Entry 7UX3 (electron microscopy, 9.60 A resolution (very low resolution: no residue pairs are listed; an interface is given only as per-side residue counts)); this record covers chains N and M of the 9 polymer chains in the assembly.

# Chain N
Name: Protein Nef
From: Human immunodeficiency virus 1
UniProt: Q90VU7 (Q90VU7_9HIV1); residues 2-206 here = UniProt positions 2-206
Sequence (213 residues; each row starts with the number of its first residue):
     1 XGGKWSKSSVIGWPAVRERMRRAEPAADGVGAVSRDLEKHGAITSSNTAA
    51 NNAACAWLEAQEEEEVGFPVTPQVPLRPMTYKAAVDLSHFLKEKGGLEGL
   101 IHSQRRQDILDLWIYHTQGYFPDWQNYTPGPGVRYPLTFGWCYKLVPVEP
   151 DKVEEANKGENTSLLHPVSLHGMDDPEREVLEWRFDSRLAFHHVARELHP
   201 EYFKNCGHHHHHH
Unresolved in the structure: 1-5, 27-63, 150-174, 205-213
Construct notes: myristoylation (1); expression tag (207-213)
Modified positions: MYR (myristic acid) at position 1
From the paper describing this entry:
  - conformationally variable residues (order/disorder transition): Glu24 to Glu64

# Chain M
Name: AP-1 complex subunit mu-1
From: Mus musculus
UniProt: P35585 (AP1M1_MOUSE); numbering as in UniProt (aligned over 2-423)
Sequence (422 residues; each row starts with the number of its first residue):
     2 SASAVYVLDLKGKVLICRNYRGDVDMSEVEHFMPILMEKEEEGMLSPILA
    52 HGGVRFMWIKHNNLYLVATSKKNACVSLVFSFLYKVVQVFSEYFKELEEE
   102 SIRDNFVIIYELLDELMDFGYPQTTDSKILQEYITQEGHKLETGAPRPPA
   152 TVTNAVSWRSEGIKYRKNEVFLDVIEAVNLLVSANGNVLRSEIVGSIKMR
   202 VFLSGMPELRLGLNDKVLFDNTGRGKSKSVELEDVKFHQCVRLSRFENDR
   252 TISFIPPDGEFELMSYRLNTHVKPLIWIESVIEKHSHSRIEYMVKAKSQF
   302 KRRSTANNVEIHIPVPNDADSPKFKTTVGSVKWVPENSEIVWSVKSFPGG
   352 KEYLMRAHFGLPSVEAEDKEGKPPISVKFEIPYFTTSGIQVRYLKIIEKS
   402 GYQALPWVRYITQNGDYQLRTQ
Unresolved in the structure: 139-145
Swiss-Prot annotation at these positions:
  - modified residue: Ser2 (N-acetylserine), Thr152 (Phosphothreonine), Thr154 (Phosphothreonine), Thr223 (Phosphothreonine)

# How chain N and chain M interact
At this resolution (10 A) residue pairs are not listed: 5 residues of chain N and 5 of chain M lie at the interface.

# Overview
The chain N/chain M interface involves 5 residues from each chain. The paper reports conformational
variability at Glu24(N).
Chain N is Protein Nef (Human immunodeficiency virus 1) and chain M is AP-1 complex subunit mu-1 (Mus
musculus); the structure, Asymmetric unit of AP-1, Arf1, Nef lattice on MHC-I lipopeptide incorporated narrow
membrane tubes, was determined by electron microscopy, deposited together with 8D4C, 8D4D, 8D4E, 8D4F, 8D4G,
8D9R and 5 further entries.
